7F0B - chain A; structure by X-ray diffraction, 2.14 A resolution.

[Chain A]
Name: Capreomycin phosphotransferase
Source organism: Saccharothrix mutabilis subsp. capreolus
Reference sequence: Q53826 (Q53826_STRMP); residue numbers follow UniProt; this construct covers 1-281
Chain sequence (294 residues; row label = number of the first residue in the row):
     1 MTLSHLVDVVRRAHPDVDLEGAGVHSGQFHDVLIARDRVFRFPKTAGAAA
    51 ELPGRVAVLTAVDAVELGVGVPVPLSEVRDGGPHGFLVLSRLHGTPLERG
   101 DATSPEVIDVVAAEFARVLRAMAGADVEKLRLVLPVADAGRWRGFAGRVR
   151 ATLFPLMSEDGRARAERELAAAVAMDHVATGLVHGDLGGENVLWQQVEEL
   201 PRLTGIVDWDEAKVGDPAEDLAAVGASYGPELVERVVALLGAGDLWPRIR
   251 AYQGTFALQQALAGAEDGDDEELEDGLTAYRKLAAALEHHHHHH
Not modelled in the structure: 1, 284-294
Differences from the reference sequence: expression tag (282-294)
Residues lining bound ligands: ATP (adenosine-5'-triphosphate): His25, Val32, Ile34, Val39, Arg41, Pro72, Leu89, Ser90, Arg91, Leu92, Val207, Asp208, Asp210, Glu211

[Summary]
Bound to chain A: ATP.
Chain A is Capreomycin phosphotransferase (Saccharothrix mutabilis subsp. capreolus); the structure, Crystal
structure of capreomycin phosphotransferase in complex with ATP, was determined by X-ray diffraction,
deposited together with 7F0A, 7F0C and 7F0F.
